Entry 5SYF (electron microscopy, 3.50 A resolution); this record covers chains A and B.

Chain A:
Name: Tubulin alpha chain
Source organism: Sus scrofa
Reference sequence: B6A7R0 (B6A7R0_PIG); residue numbers follow UniProt; this construct covers 1-437
Sequence (437 residues; each row starts with the number of its first residue):
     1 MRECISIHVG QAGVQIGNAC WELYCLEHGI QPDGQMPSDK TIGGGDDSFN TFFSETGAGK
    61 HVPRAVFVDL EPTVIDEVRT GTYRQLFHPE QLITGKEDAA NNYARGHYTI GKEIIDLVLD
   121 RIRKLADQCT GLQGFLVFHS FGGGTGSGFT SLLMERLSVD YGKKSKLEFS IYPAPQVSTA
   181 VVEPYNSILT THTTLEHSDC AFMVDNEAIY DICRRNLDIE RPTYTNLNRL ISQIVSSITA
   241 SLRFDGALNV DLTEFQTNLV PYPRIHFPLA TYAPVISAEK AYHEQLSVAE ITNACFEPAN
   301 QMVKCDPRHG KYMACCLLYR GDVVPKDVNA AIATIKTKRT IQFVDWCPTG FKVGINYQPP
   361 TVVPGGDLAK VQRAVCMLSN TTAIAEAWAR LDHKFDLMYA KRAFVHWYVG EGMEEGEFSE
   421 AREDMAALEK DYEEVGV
Unresolved in the structure: 37-47
Bound ions: Mg2+: Glu71 (together with GTP)
Ligand contacts:
  - GTP (guanosine-5'-triphosphate): Gly10, Gln11, Ala12, Gln15, Ile16, Asp69, Glu71, Asp98, Ala99, Ala100, Asn101, Ser140, Gly142, Gly143, Gly144, Thr145, Gly146, Ile171, Thr179, Glu183, Asn206, Tyr224, Leu227, Asn228, Ile231
  - GTP: Gly10, Gln11, Ala12, Gln15, Ile16, Asp69, Glu71, Asp98, Ala99, Ala100, Asn101, Ser140, Gly142, Gly143, Gly144, Thr145, Gly146, Ile171, Thr179, Glu183, Asn206, Tyr224, Leu227, Asn228, Ile231

Chain B:
Name: Tubulin beta chain
Source organism: Sus scrofa
Reference sequence: P02554 (TBB_PIG); the author numbering skips numbers that UniProt does not, so the offset changes along the chain: 1-44 = UniProt 1-44; 47-360 = UniProt 45-358; 369-436 = UniProt 359-426
Sequence (426 residues; row label = number of the first residue in the row; note: 10 numbers in that range are skipped by the numbering (no residue carries them; nothing is unmodelled there)):
     1 MREIVHIQAG QCGNQIGAKF WEVISDEHGI DPTGSYHGDS DLQL
    47 ERINVYYNEA AGNKYVPRAI LVDLEPGTMD SVRSGPFGQI FRPDNFVFGQ SGAGNNWAKG
   107 HYTEGAELVD SVLDVVRKES ESCDCLQGFQ LTHSLGGGTG SGMGTLLISK IREEYPDRIM
   167 NTFSVVPSPK VSDTVVEPYN ATLSVHQLVE NTDETYCIDN EALYDICFRT LKLTTPTYGD
   227 LNHLVSATMS GVTTCLRFPG QLNADLRKLA VNMVPFPRLH FFMPGFAPLT SRGSQQYRAL
   287 TVPELTQQMF DAKNMMAACD PRHGRYLTVA AVFRGRMSMK EVDEQMLNVQ NKNSSYFVEW
   347 IPNNVKTAVC DIPP
   369 RGLKMSATFI GNSTAIQELF KRISEQFTAM FRRKAFLHWY TGEGMDEMEF TEAESNMNDL
   429 VSEYQQYQ
UniProt features mapped onto this chain:
  - motif: Met1 to Ile4 (MREI motif)
  - binding site (GTP): Gln11, Glu71, Ser140, Gly144, Thr145, Gly146, Asn206, Asn228
  - binding site (Mg(2+)): Glu71
  - modified residue: Ser40 (Phosphoserine), Lys60 (N6-acetyllysine), Ser174 (Phosphoserine), Thr287 (Phosphothreonine), Thr292 (Phosphothreonine), Arg320 (Omega-N-methylarginine)
  - cross-link (Glycyl lysine isopeptide (Lys-Gly)): Lys60 (interchain with G-Cter in ubiquitin), Lys326 (interchain with G-Cter in ubiquitin)
Ligand contacts:
  - GDP (guanosine-5'-diphosphate): Gly10, Gln11, Cys12, Gln15, Ile16, Asn101, Ser140, Gly142, Gly143, Gly144, Thr145, Gly146, Val171, Asp179, Glu183, Asn206, Tyr224, Asn228
  - taxol (TA1): Val23, Asp26, Glu27, Leu217, Asp226, His229, Leu230, Ala233, Ser236, Phe272, Pro274, Leu275, Thr276, Ser277, Arg278, Gln281, Arg320, Pro360, Arg369, Gly370, Leu371
Reported in the primary citation:
  - binding site for taxol: His229, Thr276, Arg369

How chain A and chain B interact:
Residue-residue contacts (80; chain A residue first):
  Gln11(A) with Gly246(B), hydrogen bond (side chain-backbone); Gln247(B), hydrogen bond (side chain-backbone); Leu248(B); Asn249(B), hydrogen bond
  Gln15(A) with Gly246(B); Gln247(B), hydrogen bond (side chain-backbone)
  Leu70(A) with Met1(B)
  Glu71(A) with Asn249(B)
  Pro72(A) with Met1(B), hydrophobic; Arg48(B)
  Thr73(A) with Arg2(B), hydrogen bond; Arg48(B), hydrogen bond; Phe244(B); Pro245(B)
  Asp76(A) with Glu47(B); Arg48(B), salt bridge
  Glu77(A) with Pro245(B)
  Gly95(A) with Met1(B)
  Lys96(A) with Met1(B), hydrogen bond (backbone-side chain); Arg2(B)
  Glu97(A) with Met1(B); Arg164(B), salt bridge; Arg253(B), salt bridge
  Asp98(A) with Arg2(B), salt bridge; Asp251(B)
  Ala100(A) with Arg253(B); Val257(B)
  Asn101(A) with Lys254(B), hydrogen bond; Val257(B); Asn258(B)
  Arg105(A) with Arg253(B)
  Gln176(A) with Leu333(B)
  Val177(A) with Asp329(B); Leu333(B), hydrophobic
  Ser178(A) with Asp329(B); Pro348(B); Asn349(B), hydrogen bond; Val351(B)
  Thr179(A) with Asn349(B); Val351(B); Lys352(B); Thr353(B)
  Ala180(A) with Asn258(B); Asn349(B), hydrogen bond (backbone-side chain)
  Val181(A) with Asn258(B), hydrogen bond (backbone-side chain)
  Glu207(A) with Lys326(B)
  Tyr210(A) with Lys326(B); Asp329(B)
  Asp211(A) with Lys326(B), salt bridge
  Arg214(A) with Glu330(B), salt bridge
  Arg221(A) with Ser324(B); Glu327(B), salt bridge
  Pro222(A) with Ser324(B), hydrogen bond (backbone-side chain); Met325(B), hydrogen bond (backbone-backbone); Lys326(B), hydrogen bond (backbone-backbone); Glu327(B)
  Thr223(A) with Ser324(B), hydrogen bond (backbone-side chain)
  Tyr224(A) with Gln247(B); Leu248(B); Met325(B)
  Lys394(A) with Pro348(B)
  Leu397(A) with Glu345(B)
  Met398(A) with Trp346(B); Ile347(B), hydrophobic; Pro348(B)
  Lys401(A) with Trp346(B)
  Ala403(A) with Pro261(B)
  Phe404(A) with Val257(B); Asn258(B); Met259(B); Val260(B); Pro261(B), hydrogen bond (backbone-backbone); Thr314(B)
  His406(A) with Val260(B), hydrogen bond (side chain-backbone); Pro261(B); Phe262(B); Pro263(B)
  Trp407(A) with Ala256(B), hydrogen bond (side chain-backbone); Val257(B), hydrogen bond (side chain-backbone); Asn258(B)
Other interface residues (no listed pair), chain A (41 interface residues in all): Val182, Glu183, Arg402, Val405
Other interface residues (no listed pair), chain B (42 interface residues in all): Cys131, Met323, Asn350, Tyr435

In short:
Chain A and chain B form an interface of 41 and 42 residues respectively; the contacts include 19 hydrogen
bonds and 7 salt bridges. Polar pairs include Asp76(A)-Arg48(B), Glu97(A)-Arg164(B) and Glu97(A)-Arg253(B).
From the paper: a binding site for taxol at His229(B), Thr276(B) and Arg369(B).
Here chain A is Tubulin alpha chain and chain B is Tubulin beta chain, both from Sus scrofa. Entry 5SYF
(High-resolution cryo-EM reconstruction of Taxol-stabilized microtubule) was determined by electron microscopy
(same publication as 5SYC, 5SYE and 5SYG).
